PDB entry 4K7P | X-ray diffraction, 2.95 A resolution | chains H and L of the 4 polymer chains in the assembly

# Chain H
Protein: antibody 10C4 Fab fragment heavy chain
Source organism: Mus musculus
Notes: antibody fragment or engineered binder
Amino-acid sequence (226 residues; row label = number of the first residue in the row; note: 4 numbers in that range are skipped by the numbering (no residue carries them; nothing is unmodelled there); a row labelled like 82A-82C holds insertion residues (82A, then the next letters in order)):
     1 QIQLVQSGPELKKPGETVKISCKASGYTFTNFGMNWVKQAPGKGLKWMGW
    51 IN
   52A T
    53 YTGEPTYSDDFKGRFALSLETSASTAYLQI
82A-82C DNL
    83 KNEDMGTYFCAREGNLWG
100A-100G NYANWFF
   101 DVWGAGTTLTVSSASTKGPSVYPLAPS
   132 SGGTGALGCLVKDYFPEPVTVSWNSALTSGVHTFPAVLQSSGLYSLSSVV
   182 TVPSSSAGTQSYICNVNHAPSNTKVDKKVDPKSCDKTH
Unresolved in the structure: 132-136, 212-219
Cystine bridges: Cys22-Cys92, Cys140-Cys195

# Chain L
Protein: antibody 10C4 Fab fragment light chain
Source organism: Mus musculus
Notes: antibody fragment or engineered binder
Amino-acid sequence (214 residues; each row starts with the number of its first residue):
     1 DIQMTQSPASLSASVGETVTITCRASENIYSYLAWYQQKQGKSPQLLVYN
    51 AKTLAEGVPSRFSGSGSGTQFSLKINNLQPEDFGSYYCQHHYVTPVTFGA
   101 GTKLDLKRTVAAPSVFIFPPSDEQLKSGTASVVCLLNNFYPREAKVQWKV
   151 DNALQSGNSQESVTEQDSKDSTYSLSSTLTLSKADYEKHKVYACEVTHQG
   201 LSSPVTKSFNRGEC
Cystine bridges: Cys23-Cys88, Cys134-Cys194

# Chain H / chain L interface
Pairs across the interface (70; chain H residue first):
  Val37(H) - Phe98(L)  hydrophobic
  Gln39(H) - Gln38(L)  hydrogen bond
  Gln39(H) - Gln40(L)
  Gln39(H) - Tyr87(L)
  Leu45(H) - Tyr87(L)  hydrophobic
  Leu45(H) - Phe98(L)
  Trp47(H) - Thr94(L)
  Trp47(H) - Pro95(L)  hydrophobic
  Trp47(H) - Val96(L)
  Trp47(H) - Phe98(L)
  Trp50(H) - Thr94(L)  hydrogen bond
  Thr58(H) - Thr94(L)
  Phe91(H) - Gln38(L)
  Phe91(H) - Ser43(L)
  Trp99(H) - Tyr49(L)
  Tyr100B(H) - Tyr32(L)
  Tyr100B(H) - Tyr92(L)
  Ala100C(H) - Tyr32(L)  hydrophobic
  Ala100C(H) - His91(L)
  Trp100E(H) - Tyr36(L)
  Trp100E(H) - Gln89(L)  hydrogen bond (backbone-side chain)
  Trp100E(H) - His91(L)
  Trp100E(H) - Tyr92(L)
  Trp100E(H) - Val93(L)  hydrophobic
  Trp100E(H) - Thr94(L)
  Trp100E(H) - Val96(L)  hydrophobic
  Phe100F(H) - Ala34(L)  hydrophobic
  Phe100F(H) - Tyr36(L)
  Phe100F(H) - Leu46(L)  hydrophobic
  Phe100F(H) - Tyr49(L)  hydrophobic
  Phe100F(H) - His91(L)
  Phe100G(H) - Tyr36(L)  hydrogen bond (backbone-side chain)
  Phe100G(H) - Leu46(L)
  Phe100G(H) - Gln89(L)
  Asp101(H) - Leu46(L)
  Trp103(H) - Tyr36(L)  hydrophobic
  Trp103(H) - Ser43(L)
  Trp103(H) - Pro44(L)
  Gly104(H) - Ser43(L)  hydrogen bond (backbone-side chain)
  Tyr122(H) - Ser121(L)
  Tyr122(H) - Glu123(L)
  Tyr122(H) - Gln124(L)
  Tyr122(H) - Ser127(L)  hydrogen bond
  Pro123(H) - Ser121(L)
  Pro123(H) - Glu123(L)
  Leu124(H) - Phe118(L)
  Leu124(H) - Val133(L)  hydrophobic
  Ala125(H) - Phe118(L)
  Ala137(H) - Phe116(L)  hydrophobic
  Ala137(H) - Phe118(L)
  Leu141(H) - Ser131(L)
  Lys143(H) - Ser131(L)
  His163(H) - Asn137(L)  hydrogen bond
  His163(H) - Asn138(L)  hydrogen bond
  His163(H) - Ser174(L)  hydrogen bond
  Phe165(H) - Leu135(L)  hydrophobic
  Phe165(H) - Ser162(L)
  Phe165(H) - Thr164(L)
  Phe165(H) - Ser174(L)
  Phe165(H) - Leu175(L)
  Phe165(H) - Ser176(L)
  Pro166(H) - Ser162(L)  hydrogen bond (backbone-side chain)
  Pro166(H) - Val163(L)
  Val168(H) - Gln160(L)
  Val168(H) - Ser162(L)
  Leu169(H) - Gln160(L)
  Gln170(H) - Gln160(L)
  Ser178(H) - Ser176(L)  hydrogen bond
  Val180(H) - Leu135(L)  hydrophobic
  Thr182(H) - Asn137(L)  hydrogen bond
Other interface residues (no listed pair), chain H (38 interface residues in all): Lys46, Asn100D, Ala105, Pro126, Ser185, Lys208
Other interface residues (no listed pair), chain L (39 interface residues in all): Lys42, Thr129, Glu161

# Summary
38 residues of chain H and 39 residues of chain L are in contact, with 12 hydrogen bonds. Among the polar
pairs are Gln39(H)-Gln38(L), Trp50(H)-Thr94(L) and Phe100G(H)-Tyr36(L).
Chain H is antibody 10C4 Fab fragment heavy chain and chain L is antibody 10C4 Fab fragment light chain, both
from Mus musculus; the structure, Generation and Characterization of a Unique Reagent that Recognizes a Panel
of Recombinant Human Monoclonal Antibody ..., was determined by X-ray diffraction.
